PDB entry 4U4F | X-ray diffraction, 4.79 A resolution (low resolution: residue-level contacts below are approximate; hydrogen-bond / salt-bridge calls are withheld) | chains B and C of the 4 polymer chains in the assembly

# Chain B (and C)
Molecule: Glutamate receptor 2
Organism: Rattus norvegicus
Notes: chain C of this document is another copy of the same molecule, construct and numbering; everything in this record applies to it too
UniProtKB: P19491 (GRIA2_RAT); aligned to UniProt positions 25-841 over residues 10-826 (the alignment contains insertions or deletions, so no single offset holds)
Sequence (822 residues; row label = number of the first residue in the row):
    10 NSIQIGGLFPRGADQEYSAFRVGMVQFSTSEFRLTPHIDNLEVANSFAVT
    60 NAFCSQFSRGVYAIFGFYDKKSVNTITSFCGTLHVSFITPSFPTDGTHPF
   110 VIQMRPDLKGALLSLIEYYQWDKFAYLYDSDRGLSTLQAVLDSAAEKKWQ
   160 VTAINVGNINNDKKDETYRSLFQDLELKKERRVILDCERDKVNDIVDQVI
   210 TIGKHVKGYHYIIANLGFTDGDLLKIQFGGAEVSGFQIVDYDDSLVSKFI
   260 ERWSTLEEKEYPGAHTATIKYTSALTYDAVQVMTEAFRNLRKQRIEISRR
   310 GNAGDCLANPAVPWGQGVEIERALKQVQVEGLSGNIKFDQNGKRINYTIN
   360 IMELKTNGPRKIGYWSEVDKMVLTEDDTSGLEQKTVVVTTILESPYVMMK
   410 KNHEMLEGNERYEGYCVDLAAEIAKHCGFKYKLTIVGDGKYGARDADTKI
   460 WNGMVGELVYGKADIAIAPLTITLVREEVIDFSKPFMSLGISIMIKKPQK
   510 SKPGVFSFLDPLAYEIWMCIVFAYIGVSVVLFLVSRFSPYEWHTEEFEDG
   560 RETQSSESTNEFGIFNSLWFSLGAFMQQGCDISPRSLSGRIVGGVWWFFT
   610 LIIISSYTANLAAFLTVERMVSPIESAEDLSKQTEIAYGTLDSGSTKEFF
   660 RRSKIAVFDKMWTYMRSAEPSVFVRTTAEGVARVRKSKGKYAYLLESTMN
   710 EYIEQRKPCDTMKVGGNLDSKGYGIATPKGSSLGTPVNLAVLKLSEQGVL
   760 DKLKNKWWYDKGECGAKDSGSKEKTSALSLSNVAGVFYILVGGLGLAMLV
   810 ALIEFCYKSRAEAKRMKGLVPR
Not modelled in the structure: 545-567, 587-592, 774-784, 818-831
Disulfide bonds: Cys-63/Cys-315, Cys-718/Cys-773
Covalent attachments: N-acetylglucosamine (NAG) linked to Asn-355
Sequence notes: conflict Glu-241 (Asn256 in P19491), Leu-382 (Val397 in P19491), Glu-384 (Gly405 in P19491), Asp-385 (Asn406 in P19491), Gln-392 (Asn413 in P19491); expression tag (827-831)
Residues lining bound ligands: nitrowillardiine (NWD; 3-(5-nitro-2,4-dioxo-3,4-dihydropyrimidin-1(2H)-yl)-L-alanine): Glu-402, Tyr-450, Pro-478, Leu-479, Thr-480, Arg-485, Gly-653, Ser-654, Thr-655, Tyr-702, Leu-704, Glu-705, Thr-707, Met-708, Tyr-732
UniProt features mapped onto this chain:
  - glycosylation: Asn-355 (N-linked (GlcNAc...) asparagine)

# How chain B and chain C interact
Residue-residue contacts (95; chain B residue first):
  Ile-481(B) with Leu-751(C)
  Thr-482(B) with Leu-751(C); Glu-755(C)
  Leu-483(B) with Leu-748(C); Glu-755(C)
  Glu-486(B) with Lys-493(C); Asn-747(C); Leu-748(C); Leu-751(C)
  Phe-491(B) with Lys-493(C)
  Ser-492(B) with Lys-493(C)
  Lys-493(B) with Glu-486(C); Phe-491(C); Ser-492(C)
  Ser-497(B) with Ser-497(C)
  Asp-519(B) with Ala-786(C)
  Pro-520(B) with Leu-787(C)
  Ala-522(B) with Leu-787(C)
  Glu-524(B) with Leu-789(C)
  Ile-525(B) with Ser-788(C); Leu-789(C); Val-792(C); Phe-796(C)
  Cys-528(B) with Phe-796(C)
  Ile-529(B) with Phe-796(C)
  Ala-532(B) with Leu-799(C)
  Gly-535(B) with Leu-803(C)
  Val-536(B) with Leu-803(C)
  Val-539(B) with Leu-803(C); Met-807(C)
  Leu-542(B) with Met-807(C)
  Val-543(B) with Phe-814(C)
  Ser-544(B) with Phe-814(C)
  Arg-594(B) with Leu-577(C); Trp-578(C)
  Ser-595(B) with Glu-813(C)
  Leu-596(B) with Leu-577(C); Val-809(C); Glu-813(C)
  Ser-597(B) with Ala-806(C); Val-809(C); Ala-810(C); Glu-813(C)
  Arg-599(B) with Leu-581(C)
  Ile-600(B) with Leu-805(C); Ala-806(C)
  Val-601(B) with Gly-802(C); Leu-803(C); Ala-806(C)
  Gly-603(B) with Phe-584(C)
  Val-604(B) with Ile-798(C); Gly-802(C)
  Trp-605(B) with Leu-799(C)
  Trp-606(B) with Met-585(C); Gln-586(C)
  Phe-607(B) with Ile-798(C)
  Phe-608(B) with Val-795(C); Phe-796(C); Leu-799(C)
  Leu-610(B) with Ile-613(C)
  Ile-611(B) with Phe-517(C); Tyr-616(C); Val-795(C)
  Ile-612(B) with Val-792(C); Phe-796(C)
  Ser-614(B) with Tyr-616(C); Thr-617(C); Leu-620(C)
  Ser-615(B) with Tyr-616(C); Leu-620(C)
  Thr-617(B) with Thr-617(C)
  Ala-618(B) with Thr-617(C); Leu-620(C); Ala-621(C)
  Asn-619(B) with Leu-624(C); Leu-787(C)
  Ala-622(B) with Arg-628(C)
  Phe-623(B) with Arg-628(C); Ser-785(C); Ala-786(C)
  Val-626(B) with Arg-628(C)
  Glu-627(B) with Arg-628(C)
  Arg-628(B) with Arg-628(C)
  Asp-728(B) with Asp-760(C)
  Asn-747(B) with Glu-486(C)
  Leu-748(B) with Leu-483(C); Glu-486(C)
  Leu-751(B) with Ile-481(C); Thr-482(C); Leu-483(C); Glu-486(C)
  Lys-752(B) with Leu-483(C)
  Glu-755(B) with Thr-482(C); Leu-483(C)
  Asp-760(B) with Leu-727(C)
Other interface residues (no listed pair), chain B (60 interface residues in all): Pro-494, Ala-621, Leu-727, Ser-729, Ser-754
Other interface residues (no listed pair), chain C (56 interface residues in all): Glu-487, Pro-494, Trp-526, Thr-625, Met-629, Asp-728, Ser-729, Lys-752, Val-800

# In short
60 residues of chain B and 56 residues of chain C are in contact. Chain B binds nitrowillardiine.
N-acetylglucosamine is covalently linked to Asn-355(B).
Both chains are Glutamate receptor 2 (Rattus norvegicus). Entry 4U4F (Structure of GluA2* in complex with
partial agonist (S)-5-Nitrowillardiine) was determined by X-ray diffraction, deposited together with 4U4G.
